PDB entry 7VNE | electron microscopy, 3.50 A resolution | chains C and A of the 6 polymer chains in the assembly

# Chain C (and A)
Protein: Spike glycoprotein
Source organism: Severe acute respiratory syndrome coronavirus 2
Notes: chain A of this document is another copy of the same molecule, construct and numbering; everything in this record applies to it too
UniProtKB: P0DTC2 (SPIKE_SARS2); residues 14-1208 here = UniProt positions 14-1208
Chain sequence (1226 residues; numbered 14 to 1239; the number before each row is that of its first residue):
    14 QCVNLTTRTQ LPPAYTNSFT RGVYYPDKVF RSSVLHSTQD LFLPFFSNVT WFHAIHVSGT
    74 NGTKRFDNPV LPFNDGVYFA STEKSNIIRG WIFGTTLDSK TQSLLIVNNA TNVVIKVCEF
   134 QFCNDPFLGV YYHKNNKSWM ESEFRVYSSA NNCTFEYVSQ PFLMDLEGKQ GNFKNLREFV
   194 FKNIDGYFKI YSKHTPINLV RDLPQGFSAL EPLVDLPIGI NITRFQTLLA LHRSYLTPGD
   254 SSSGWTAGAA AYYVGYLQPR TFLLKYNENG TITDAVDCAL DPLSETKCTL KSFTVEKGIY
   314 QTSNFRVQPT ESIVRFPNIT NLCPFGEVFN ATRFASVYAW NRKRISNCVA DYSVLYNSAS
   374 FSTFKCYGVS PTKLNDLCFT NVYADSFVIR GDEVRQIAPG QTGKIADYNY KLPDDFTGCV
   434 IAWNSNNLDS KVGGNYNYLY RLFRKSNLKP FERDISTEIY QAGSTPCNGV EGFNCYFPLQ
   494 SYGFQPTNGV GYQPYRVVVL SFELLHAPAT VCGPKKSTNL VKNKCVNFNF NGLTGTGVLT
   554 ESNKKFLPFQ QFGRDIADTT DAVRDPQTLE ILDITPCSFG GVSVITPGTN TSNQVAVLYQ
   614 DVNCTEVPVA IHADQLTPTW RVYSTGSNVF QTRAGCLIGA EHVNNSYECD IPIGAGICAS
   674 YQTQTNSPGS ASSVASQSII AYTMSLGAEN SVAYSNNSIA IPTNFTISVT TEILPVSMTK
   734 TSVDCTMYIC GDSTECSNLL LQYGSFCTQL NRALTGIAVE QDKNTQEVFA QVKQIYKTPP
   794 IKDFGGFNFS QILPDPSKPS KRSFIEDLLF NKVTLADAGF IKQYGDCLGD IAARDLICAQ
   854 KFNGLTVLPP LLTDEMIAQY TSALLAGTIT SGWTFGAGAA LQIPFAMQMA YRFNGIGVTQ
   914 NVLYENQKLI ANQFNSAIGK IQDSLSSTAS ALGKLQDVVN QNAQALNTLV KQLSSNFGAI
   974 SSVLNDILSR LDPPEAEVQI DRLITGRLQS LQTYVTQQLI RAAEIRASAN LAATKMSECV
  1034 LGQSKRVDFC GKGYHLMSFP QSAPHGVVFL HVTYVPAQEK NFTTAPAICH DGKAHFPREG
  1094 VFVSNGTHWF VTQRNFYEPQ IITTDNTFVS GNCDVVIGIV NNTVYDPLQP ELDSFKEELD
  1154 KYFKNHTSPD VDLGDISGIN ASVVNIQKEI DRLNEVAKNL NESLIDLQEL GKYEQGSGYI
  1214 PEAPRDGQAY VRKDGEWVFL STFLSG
Disordered / not traced: 252-255, 335, 621-640, 676-689, 829-852, 1147-1239
Differences from the reference sequence: engineered mutation Gly682 (Arg in P0DTC2), Ser683 (Arg in P0DTC2), Ser685 (Arg in P0DTC2), Pro986 (Lys in P0DTC2), Pro987 (Val in P0DTC2); expression tag (1209-1239)
Cystine bridges: Cys15-Cys136, Cys291-Cys301, Cys336-Cys361, Cys379-Cys432, Cys480-Cys488, Cys538-Cys590, Cys1032-Cys1043, Cys1082-Cys1126
Covalent attachments: N-acetylglucosamine (NAG) linked to Asn17, Asn61, Asn149, Asn282, Asn331, Asn343, Asn616, Asn657, Asn709, Asn717, Asn801, Asn1074, Asn1098, Asn1134
UniProt features mapped onto this chain:
  - region: Asn280 to Cys301 (Putative superantigen), Arg403 to Asp405 (Integrin-binding motif), Asn448 to Phe456 (Immunodominant HLA epitope recognized by the CD8+), Pro681, Ala684 (Putative superantigen), Ser816 to Tyr837 (Fusion peptide 1), Lys835 to Phe855 (Fusion peptide 2), Asp1163 to Glu1202 (Heptad repeat 2)
  - site: Arg815, Ser816 (Cleavage)
  - glycosylation: Asn17 (N-linked (GlcNAc...) (complex) asparagine), Asn61 (N-linked (GlcNAc...) (hybrid) asparagine), Asn74 (N-linked (GlcNAc...) (complex) asparagine), Asn122 (N-linked (GlcNAc...) (hybrid) asparagine), Asn149 (N-linked (GlcNAc...) (complex) asparagine), Asn165 (N-linked (GlcNAc...) (complex) asparagine), Asn234 (N-linked (GlcNAc...) (high mannose) asparagine), Asn282 (N-linked (GlcNAc...) (complex) asparagine), Thr323 (O-linked (GalNAc) threonine), Ser325 (O-linked (HexNAc...) serine), Asn331 (N-linked (GlcNAc...) (complex) asparagine), Asn343 (N-linked (GlcNAc...) (complex) asparagine), Asn603 (N-linked (GlcNAc...) (hybrid) asparagine), Asn616 (N-linked (GlcNAc...) (complex) asparagine), Asn657 (N-linked (GlcNAc...) (complex) asparagine), Thr676 (O-linked (GlcNAc...) threonine), Thr678 (O-linked (GlcNAc...) threonine), Asn709 (N-linked (GlcNAc...) (high mannose) asparagine), Asn717 (N-linked (GlcNAc...) (hybrid) asparagine), Asn801 (N-linked (GlcNAc...) (hybrid) asparagine) and 6 more in UniProt
  - natural variant: Leu18 (L18F: In strain: Beta/B.1.351, Gamma/P.1 and 1 more), Thr19 (T19I: In strain: Omicron/BQ.1.1, Omicron/XBB.1.5 and 1 more; T19R: In strain: Delta/B.1.617.2, Omicron/BA.2 and 4 more), Thr20 (T20N: In strain: Gamma/P.1), Leu24 to Ala27 (sequence variant, change not given here; In strain: Omicron/BA.2, Omicron/BA.2.12.1 and 6 more), Pro26 (P26S: In strain: Gamma/P.1), Gln52 (Q52H: In strain: Omicron/EG.5.1), Ala67 (A67V: In strain: Eta/B.1.525, Omicron/BA.1), His69 to Val70 (deletion: In strain: Alpha/B.1.1.7, Eta/B.1.525 and 5 more), Gly75 (G75V: In strain: Lambda/C.37), Thr76 (T76I: In strain: Lambda/C.37), Asp80 (D80A: In strain: Beta/B.1.351), Val83 (V83A: In strain: Omicron/XBB.1.5, Omicron/EG.5.1), 80 further natural variant entries in UniProt
  - mutagenesis: His69 to Val70 (Increased incorporation of cleaved spike into virions), Asn121 (N121Q: Partial loss of biliverdin affinity), Arg190 (R190K: Partial loss of biliverdin affinity), Asn234 (N234Q: Increased resistance to neutralizing antibodies), Asn331 (N331Q: Reduced viral infectivity), Asn343 (N343Q: Reduced viral infectivity), Leu452 (L452R: Increased resistance to neutralizing antibodies. Decreases HLA binding to NF9 epitope. Increased binding affinity to human ACE2), Tyr453 (Y453F: Decreased HLA binding to NF9 epitope. Increased binding affinity to human ACE2), Ala475 (A475V: Increased resistance to neutralizing antibodies), Val483 (V483A: Increased resistance to neutralizing antibodies), Glu484 (E484D: Increased replication in human TMEM106B overexpressing cells), Phe490 (F490L: Increased resistance to neutralizing antibodies and human covalescent sera neutralization), 12 further mutagenesis entries in UniProt
From the paper describing this entry:
  - mutagenesis - D614G (Kd 5.3 nM): unchanged binding to n3113.1-Fc
  - mutagenesis - E484K, E484Q, N501Y: unchanged binding to N3113.1

# Chain C / chain A interface
Residue-residue contacts - 137 pairs, chain C then chain A:
  Asn317(C) with Asp737(A)
  Arg319(C) with Met740(A); Asp745(A), salt bridge
  Arg357(C) with Cys166(A)
  Pro521(C) with Tyr200(A); Pro230(A), hydrophobic
  Lys558(C) with Phe43(A); Asn282(A)
  Phe559(C) with Phe43(A), hydrophobic
  Leu560(C) with Asn282(A)
  Phe562(C) with Tyr38(A), hydrophobic; Lys41(A); Pro225(A)
  Gln563(C) with Lys41(A); Val42(A), hydrogen bond (side chain-backbone); Phe43(A)
  Gln564(C) with Lys41(A), hydrogen bond (backbone-backbone)
  Phe565(C) with Lys41(A); Val42(A); Phe43(A), hydrogen bond (backbone-backbone)
  Gly566(C) with Phe43(A)
  Arg567(C) with Val42(A); Phe43(A), hydrogen bond (backbone-backbone); Arg44(A)
  Asp568(C) with Ser45(A); Val47(A)
  Ile569(C) with Val47(A), hydrophobic
  Ala570(C) with Val963(A), hydrophobic
  Asp571(C) with Arg44(A), salt bridge
  Phe592(C) with Met740(A), hydrophobic; Lys854(A), hydrogen bond (backbone-side chain); Gly857(A)
  Gly593(C) with Lys854(A)
  Gln613(C) with Lys854(A), hydrogen bond (backbone-side chain); Leu861(A)
  Asp614(C) with Lys854(A); Val860(A)
  Ala647(C) with Pro862(A), hydrophobic
  Pro665(C) with Leu864(A), hydrophobic
  Ala668(C) with Pro863(A), hydrogen bond (backbone-backbone); Leu864(A); Thr866(A)
  Gly669(C) with Leu864(A), hydrogen bond (backbone-backbone); Thr866(A); Met869(A)
  Met697(C) with Leu865(A), hydrophobic
  Leu699(C) with Lys786(A); Met869(A); Gln872(A); Tyr873(A)
  Gly700(C) with Lys786(A)
  Ala701(C) with Lys786(A); Gln787(A); Ile788(A), hydrogen bond (backbone-backbone)
  Glu702(C) with Ile788(A); Lys790(A)
  Asn703(C) with Gln787(A), hydrogen bond; Ile788(A), hydrogen bond (backbone-backbone); Tyr789(A); Lys790(A), hydrogen bond (backbone-backbone)
  Ser704(C) with Lys790(A)
  Val705(C) with Tyr789(A), hydrophobic; Lys790(A); Thr883(A); Gln895(A)
  Ala706(C) with Gln895(A)
  Tyr707(C) with Pro792(A), hydrophobic; Asp796(A); Phe797(A), hydrophobic; Ile896(A); Pro897(A), hydrophobic; Phe898(A), hydrogen bond (side chain-backbone)
  Asn709(C) with Asp796(A); Pro897(A)
  Ser711(C) with Gln895(A); Pro897(A)
  Ile712(C) with Gln895(A); Ile896(A), hydrophobic; Tyr904(A)
  Ala713(C) with Leu894(A); Gln895(A)
  Pro715(C) with Leu894(A)
  Gln957(C) with Arg765(A), hydrogen bond
  Thr961(C) with Ser758(A); Gln762(A); Arg765(A)
  Gln965(C) with Tyr756(A), hydrogen bond (side chain-backbone); Gly757(A); Ser758(A), hydrogen bond; Phe759(A)
  Ser968(C) with Gln755(A), hydrogen bond (side chain-backbone); Tyr756(A); Gly757(A), hydrogen bond (side chain-backbone)
  Asn969(C) with Gln755(A)
  Phe970(C) with Gln755(A), hydrogen bond (backbone-backbone); Tyr756(A), hydrophobic
  Gly971(C) with Gln755(A)
  Arg995(C) with Asp994(A), salt bridge
  Gln1002(C) with Phe759(A); Gln1005(A)
  Ser1003(C) with Phe759(A)
  Thr1006(C) with Gln1005(A), hydrogen bond
  Tyr1007(C) with Gln762(A), hydrogen bond
  Ile1013(C) with Leu1012(A), hydrophobic
  Glu1017(C) with Arg1019(A), salt bridge
  Arg1039(C) with Glu1031(A), salt bridge; Arg1039(A)
  Val1040(C) with Ser1030(A); Glu1031(A); Gly1035(A)
  Asp1041(C) with Ser1030(A)
  Gly1046(C) with Gly889(A); Ala890(A)
  Tyr1047(C) with Trp886(A); Ala890(A)
  Tyr1067(C) with Ala890(A)
  Pro1069(C) with Ala890(A)
  Glu1072(C) with Ala892(A); Ala893(A); Leu894(A)
  Asn1074(C) with Gln895(A)
  Thr1077(C) with Met900(A)
  Ala1078(C) with Met900(A)
  Pro1079(C) with Tyr917(A), hydrophobic
  Phe1089(C) with Asn914(A); Tyr917(A), hydrophobic
  Pro1090(C) with Gln913(A)
  Val1094(C) with Tyr904(A)
  Arg1107(C) with Tyr904(A); Asn907(A); Gln913(A)
  Phe1121(C) with Asn914(A)
  Ser1123(C) with Asn914(A), hydrogen bond; Glu918(A), hydrogen bond; Glu1111(A)
  Val1128(C) with Glu918(A)
  Ile1130(C) with Gln920(A)
Other interface residues (no listed pair), chain C (89 interface residues in all): Asn360, His519, Lys557, Pro589, Ile666, Gly667, Ile670, Ser708, Ala972, Thr1009, Gln1010, Lys1045, Val1068, Val1129, Leu1145
Other interface residues (no listed pair), chain A (97 interface residues in all): Asp40, His49, Thr167, Phe168, Gly199, Glu224, Gly232, Gly283, Thr284, Ala766, Glu773, Gln784, Phe855, Leu858, Thr859, Phe888, Gly891, Thr912, Lys964, Gln1002, Thr1009, Ile1013, Ala1016, Thr1027, Leu1034, Glu1144

# Summary
Chain C and chain A form an interface of 89 and 97 residues respectively; the contacts include 23 hydrogen
bonds and 5 salt bridges. Polar contacts include Arg319(C)-Asp745(A), Asp571(C)-Arg44(A) and
Arg995(C)-Asp994(A). From the paper: E484K, E484Q and N501Y of chain C leave binding to N3113.1 unchanged;
D614G of chain C leaves binding to n3113.1-Fc unchanged.
Chain C and chain A are both Spike glycoprotein (Severe acute respiratory syndrome coronavirus 2); the
structure, Structure of the SARS-CoV-2 spike glycoprotein in complex with a human single domain antibody
n3113.1 (UUU-state), was determined by electron microscopy, deposited together with 7VNB, 7VNC and 7VND.
